PDB entry 2J8C | X-ray diffraction, 1.87 A resolution | chains L and M of the 3 polymer chains in the assembly

[Chain L]
Molecule: Reaction center protein L chain
Source organism: Rhodobacter sphaeroides
Reference sequence: P0C0Y8 (RCEL_RHOSH); residues 1-281 here = UniProt positions 1-281
Sequence (281 residues; each row starts with the number of its first residue):
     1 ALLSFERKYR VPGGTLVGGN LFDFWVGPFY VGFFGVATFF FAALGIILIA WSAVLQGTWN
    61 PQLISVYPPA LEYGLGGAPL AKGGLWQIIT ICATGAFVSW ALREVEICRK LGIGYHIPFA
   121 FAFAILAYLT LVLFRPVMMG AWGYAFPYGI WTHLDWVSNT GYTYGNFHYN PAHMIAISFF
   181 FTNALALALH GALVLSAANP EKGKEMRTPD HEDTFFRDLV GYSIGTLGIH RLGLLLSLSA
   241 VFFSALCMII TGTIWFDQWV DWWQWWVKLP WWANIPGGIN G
Metal / ion sites: bacteriochlorophyll a Mg site 1 near His153 (its only coordinating residue here); bacteriochlorophyll a Mg site 2 near His173 (its only coordinating residue here); Fe ion: His190, His230 (shared with His219(M), Glu234(M), His266(M) of chain M)
Ligand contacts:
  - bacteriochlorophyll a (BCL), molecule 1: Ile46, Ile49, Tyr128, Leu131, Phe146, Ile150, Trp151, His153, Leu154, Trp156, Val157
  - bacteriochlorophyll a (BCL), molecule 2: Phe97, Phe121, Ala124, Ile125, Ala127, Tyr128, Leu131, Trp156, Val157, Ser158, Thr160, Gly161, Tyr162, Asn166, Phe167, His168, His173, Ala176, Ile177, Phe180, Phe181, Val241, Ser244, Ala245, Cys247, Met248
  - bacteriochlorophyll a (BCL), molecule 3: Val157, Tyr162, His168, Phe181
  - bacteriochlorophyll a (BCL), molecule 4: His168, His173, Met174, Ile177, Ser178, Phe181, Thr182, Leu185
  - bacteriopheophytin a (BPH), molecule 1: Thr38, Phe41, Ala42, Gly45, Ile49, Ile89, Cys92, Ala93, Ala96, Phe97, Trp100, Glu104, Ile117, Ala120, Phe121, Phe123, Ala124, Tyr128, Phe146, Tyr148, Gly149, Ile150, His153, Phe180, Ser237, Leu238, Val241
  - bacteriopheophytin a (BPH), molecule 2: Phe181, Ala184, Leu185, Ala188, Leu189, Phe216, Leu219, Val220
  - glucosyl-galactosyl diacyl-glycerol (GGD; nonadec-10-enoic acid 2-[3,4-dihydroxy-6-hydroxymethyl-5-(3,4,5-trihydroxy-6-hydroxymethyl-tetrahydro-pyran-2-yloxy)-tetrahydro-pyran-2-yloxy] -1-octadec-9-enoyloxymethyl-ethyl ester): Ala1, Val26, Gly27, Pro28, Phe29
  - heptane-1,2,3-triol (HTO), molecule 1: Phe41, Leu44, Ile88, Ile91, Cys92
  - heptane-1,2,3-triol (HTO), molecule 2: Trp86, Gln87, Thr90, Ile91, Thr94, Leu133, Trp142
  - 1,2-diacyl-sn-glycero-3-phosphocholine (PC1): Val220, Gly221, Tyr222
  - ubiquinone-10 (U10), molecule 1: Val26, Phe29, Tyr30, Val31, Gly35, Thr38, Trp100, Arg103
  - ubiquinone-10 (U10), molecule 2: Thr182, Leu185, Ala186, Leu189, His190, Leu193, Val194, Glu212, Asp213, Phe216, Val220, Tyr222, Ser223, Ile224, Gly225, Thr226, Ile229, Leu232

[Chain M]
Molecule: Reaction center protein M chain
Source organism: Rhodobacter sphaeroides
Reference sequence: P0C0Y9 (RCEM_RHOSH); residue numbers follow UniProt; this construct covers 1-307
Sequence (307 residues; row label = number of the first residue in the row):
     1 AEYQNIFSQV QVRGPADLGM TEDVNLANRS GVGPFSTLLG WFGNAQLGPI YLGSLGVLSL
    61 FSGLMWFFTI GIWFWYQAGW NPAVFLRDLF FFSLEPPAPE YGLSFAAPLK EGGLWLIASF
   121 FMFVAVWSWW GRTYLRAQAL GMGKHTAWAF LSAIWLWMVL GFIRPILMGS WSEAVPYGIF
   181 SHLDWTNNFS LVHGNLFYNP FHGLSIAFLY GSALLFAMHG ATILAVSRFG GERELEQIAD
   241 RGTAAERAAL FWRWTMGFNA TMEGIHRWAI WMAVLVTLTG GIGILLSGTV VDNWYVWGQN
   301 HGMAPLN
Unresolved in the structure: 304-307
Metal / ion sites: bacteriochlorophyll a Mg site 1 near His182 (its only coordinating residue here); bacteriochlorophyll a Mg site 2 near His202 (its only coordinating residue here); Fe ion: His219, Glu234, His266 (shared with His190(L), His230(L) of chain L)
Ligand contacts:
  - bacteriochlorophyll a (BCL), molecule 1: Trp66, Phe67, Leu89, Met122, Trp157, Leu160, Val175, Ile179, His182, Leu183, Trp185, Thr186
  - bacteriochlorophyll a (BCL), molecule 2: Trp66, Met122, Val126, Phe150, Ala153, Ile154, Leu156, Trp157, Leu160, Trp185, Thr186, Asn187, Phe189, Ser190, Asn195, Leu196, Phe197, His202, Ser205, Ile206, Leu209, Tyr210, Val276, Thr277, Gly280, Gly281, Ile284
  - bacteriochlorophyll a (BCL), molecule 3: Thr186, Phe197, Leu209, Tyr210
  - bacteriochlorophyll a (BCL), molecule 4: Phe197, Gly203, Ile206, Ala207, Tyr210, Gly211, Leu214
  - bacteriopheophytin a (BPH), molecule 1: Ser59, Leu60, Gly63, Leu64, Trp66, Phe67, Ala125, Val126, Trp129, Thr133, Thr146, Ala149, Phe150, Ala153, Ala273, Val274, Thr277
  - bacteriopheophytin a (BPH), molecule 2: Tyr210, Ala213, Leu214, Ala217, Met218, Trp252, Thr255, Met256
  - glucosyl-galactosyl diacyl-glycerol (GGD; nonadec-10-enoic acid 2-[3,4-dihydroxy-6-hydroxymethyl-5-(3,4,5-trihydroxy-6-hydroxymethyl-tetrahydro-pyran-2-yloxy)-tetrahydro-pyran-2-yloxy] -1-octadec-9-enoyloxymethyl-ethyl ester): Arg253, Met256, Gly257, Phe258, Trp268
  - 1,2-diacyl-sn-glycero-3-phosphocholine (PC1): Arg29, Ser30, Gly31, Val32, Gly33, Leu47, Gly48, Ile50, Leu52, Trp129
  - spheroidene (SPO): Trp66, Phe67, Phe68, Ile70, Gly71, Phe74, Trp75, Phe85, Leu89, Phe105, Trp115, Leu116, Ser119, Phe120, Met122, Phe123, Trp157, Met158, Leu160, Gly161, Phe162, Trp171, Val175, Pro176, Tyr177, Gly178, Ile179, His182
  - ubiquinone-10 (U10): Leu214, Leu215, Met218, His219, Thr222, Ile223, Ala245, Ala248, Ala249, Trp252, Met256, Phe258, Asn259, Ala260, Thr261, Met262, Ile265, Trp268, Met272

[Chain L / chain M interface]
Residue-residue contacts (218; chain L residue first):
  Leu3(L) - Leu250(M)  hydrophobic
  Leu3(L) - Arg253(M)
  Leu3(L) - Asn259(M)
  Phe5(L) - Arg241(M)
  Phe5(L) - Glu246(M)
  Phe5(L) - Leu250(M)  hydrophobic
  Glu6(L) - Leu250(M)
  Glu6(L) - Arg253(M)  salt bridge
  Glu6(L) - Trp254(M)  hydrogen bond
  Lys8(L) - Glu246(M)  salt bridge
  Tyr9(L) - Thr243(M)  hydrogen bond
  Tyr9(L) - Glu246(M)  hydrogen bond
  Tyr9(L) - Arg247(M)
  Tyr9(L) - Leu250(M)  hydrophobic
  Tyr9(L) - Trp254(M)
  Arg10(L) - Trp254(M)
  Trp25(L) - Trp254(M)
  Pro28(L) - Arg253(M)
  Pro28(L) - Trp254(M)
  Pro28(L) - Gly257(M)
  Phe29(L) - Trp254(M)
  Phe29(L) - Thr255(M)
  Phe29(L) - Met256(M)
  Phe29(L) - Gly257(M)
  Tyr30(L) - Trp254(M)  hydrogen bond (backbone-backbone)
  Trp100(L) - Thr255(M)
  Arg103(L) - Trp254(M)  hydrogen bond (side chain-backbone)
  Arg103(L) - Thr255(M)  hydrogen bond (side chain-backbone)
  Glu104(L) - Phe251(M)
  Glu104(L) - Thr255(M)
  Ile107(L) - Phe251(M)  hydrophobic
  Ile107(L) - Trp254(M)  hydrophobic
  Ile107(L) - Thr255(M)
  Cys108(L) - Phe251(M)  hydrophobic
  Lys110(L) - Trp254(M)
  Leu111(L) - Arg247(M)  hydrogen bond (backbone-side chain)
  Leu111(L) - Leu250(M)
  Leu111(L) - Phe251(M)
  Leu111(L) - Trp254(M)  hydrophobic
  Gly112(L) - Arg228(M)  hydrogen bond (backbone-side chain)
  Gly112(L) - Phe229(M)
  Ile113(L) - Ala225(M)
  Ile113(L) - Val226(M)  hydrophobic
  Ile113(L) - Arg228(M)
  Ile113(L) - Phe229(M)  hydrophobic
  Ile113(L) - Arg247(M)
  Ile113(L) - Phe251(M)  hydrophobic
  Gly114(L) - Ala225(M)  hydrogen bond (backbone-backbone)
  Gly114(L) - Arg228(M)
  His116(L) - Gln4(M)  hydrogen bond (side chain-backbone)
  His116(L) - Ala221(M)
  His116(L) - Leu224(M)
  His116(L) - Ala225(M)
  Ile117(L) - Ala221(M)  hydrophobic
  Ile117(L) - Thr222(M)
  Ile117(L) - Phe251(M)  hydrophobic
  Ile117(L) - Trp252(M)  hydrophobic
  Trp151(L) - Phe197(M)
  Leu154(L) - Phe197(M)
  Val157(L) - Phe197(M)  hydrophobic
  Ser158(L) - Phe197(M)
  Tyr162(L) - Asn187(M)  hydrogen bond
  Tyr162(L) - Leu191(M)
  Asn166(L) - Leu183(M)
  Asn166(L) - Asn187(M)
  His168(L) - Leu183(M)  hydrogen bond (side chain-backbone)
  His168(L) - Thr186(M)
  His168(L) - Asn187(M)
  Tyr169(L) - Phe180(M)
  Tyr169(L) - Asp184(M)  hydrogen bond
  Met174(L) - Phe180(M)  hydrophobic
  Met174(L) - Leu183(M)  hydrophobic
  Phe180(L) - Leu209(M)
  Phe180(L) - Ala213(M)  hydrophobic
  Phe181(L) - Leu209(M)  hydrophobic
  Asn183(L) - Ser212(M)
  Asn183(L) - Ala213(M)  hydrogen bond (side chain-backbone)
  Asn183(L) - Phe216(M)
  Ala184(L) - Ala273(M)
  Ala186(L) - Phe216(M)
  Leu187(L) - Ser212(M)
  Leu187(L) - Phe216(M)
  Leu187(L) - Ala269(M)  hydrophobic
  Ala188(L) - Ala273(M)
  His190(L) - His219(M)  hydrogen bond
  His190(L) - Glu234(M)  salt bridge
  His190(L) - His266(M)  hydrogen bond
  Gly191(L) - His266(M)
  Ala192(L) - His145(M)
  Ala192(L) - Thr146(M)
  Ala192(L) - Ile270(M)  hydrophobic
  Val194(L) - Glu234(M)
  Val194(L) - Leu235(M)
  Val194(L) - His266(M)
  Leu195(L) - His145(M)
  Leu195(L) - Glu263(M)
  Leu195(L) - His266(M)
  Leu195(L) - Arg267(M)
  Leu195(L) - Ile270(M)  hydrophobic
  Ser196(L) - Met142(M)
  Ser196(L) - Gly143(M)  hydrogen bond (backbone-backbone)
  Ser196(L) - His145(M)  hydrogen bond (backbone-side chain)
  Ala197(L) - Leu235(M)  hydrophobic
  Ala198(L) - Leu235(M)
  Asn199(L) - Gly143(M)
  Asn199(L) - His145(M)
  Asn199(L) - Glu263(M)  hydrogen bond
  Asn199(L) - Arg267(M)  hydrogen bond
  Pro200(L) - Gly141(M)
  Pro200(L) - Gly143(M)
  Glu201(L) - Gln138(M)
  Glu201(L) - Gly141(M)  hydrogen bond (backbone-backbone)
  Glu201(L) - Met142(M)
  Glu201(L) - Lys144(M)  salt bridge
  Lys204(L) - Gly141(M)
  Met206(L) - Leu235(M)
  Arg207(L) - Glu22(M)  salt bridge
  Arg207(L) - Leu140(M)  hydrogen bond (side chain-backbone)
  Arg207(L) - Gly141(M)
  Arg207(L) - Met142(M)
  Arg207(L) - Leu235(M)
  Thr208(L) - Leu235(M)
  Pro209(L) - Leu235(M)
  Asp210(L) - Met20(M)
  His211(L) - Met20(M)
  His211(L) - Glu22(M)  salt bridge
  His211(L) - Met142(M)
  Glu212(L) - Leu235(M)
  Asp213(L) - Asn44(M)
  Thr214(L) - Gly19(M)
  Thr214(L) - Met20(M)  hydrogen bond (side chain-backbone)
  Thr214(L) - Arg29(M)
  Thr214(L) - Leu140(M)
  Phe215(L) - Thr133(M)
  Phe215(L) - Arg136(M)
  Phe215(L) - Ala137(M)
  Phe215(L) - Leu140(M)  hydrophobic
  Phe215(L) - Thr146(M)
  Arg217(L) - Asp17(M)
  Arg217(L) - Asn44(M)
  Arg217(L) - Gln46(M)
  Arg217(L) - Gly48(M)
  Arg217(L) - Pro49(M)
  Arg217(L) - Ile50(M)
  Asp218(L) - Arg29(M)  salt bridge
  Asp218(L) - Ile50(M)
  Asp218(L) - Tyr51(M)  hydrogen bond (backbone-backbone)
  Asp218(L) - Arg132(M)  hydrogen bond (backbone-side chain)
  Asp218(L) - Leu140(M)
  Leu219(L) - Trp129(M)
  Leu219(L) - Arg132(M)  hydrogen bond (backbone-side chain)
  Leu219(L) - Thr133(M)
  Val220(L) - Ile50(M)
  Gly221(L) - Leu47(M)
  Gly221(L) - Gly48(M)  hydrogen bond (backbone-backbone)
  Gly221(L) - Pro49(M)
  Gly221(L) - Ile50(M)
  Tyr222(L) - Leu39(M)
  Tyr222(L) - Gly43(M)
  Tyr222(L) - Asn44(M)  hydrogen bond (side chain-backbone)
  Tyr222(L) - Gln46(M)
  Tyr222(L) - Leu47(M)  hydrophobic
  Ser223(L) - Asn44(M)  hydrogen bond (backbone-side chain)
  Ile224(L) - Gly43(M)
  Ile224(L) - Asn44(M)  hydrogen bond (backbone-backbone)
  Gly225(L) - Asn44(M)
  Thr226(L) - Glu232(M)
  Leu227(L) - Asn5(M)
  Leu227(L) - Leu224(M)  hydrophobic
  Leu227(L) - Glu232(M)
  Gly228(L) - Phe42(M)
  Ile229(L) - Phe216(M)
  His230(L) - His219(M)  hydrogen bond
  His230(L) - Gly220(M)
  His230(L) - Ile223(M)
  His230(L) - Glu234(M)  salt bridge
  Arg231(L) - Tyr3(M)
  Arg231(L) - Asn5(M)  hydrogen bond (side chain-backbone)
  Arg231(L) - Ile6(M)  hydrogen bond (side chain-backbone)
  Arg231(L) - Phe7(M)
  Arg231(L) - Ser8(M)  hydrogen bond
  Arg231(L) - Trp41(M)
  Arg231(L) - Phe42(M)  hydrogen bond (side chain-backbone)
  Arg231(L) - Leu224(M)
  Leu232(L) - Phe42(M)
  Gly233(L) - Phe216(M)
  Leu234(L) - Ala217(M)
  Leu234(L) - Leu224(M)  hydrophobic
  Leu235(L) - Phe42(M)  hydrophobic
  Ser237(L) - Ala213(M)  hydrogen bond (side chain-backbone)
  Ser237(L) - Phe216(M)
  Ser237(L) - Ala217(M)  hydrogen bond (side chain-backbone)
  Trp263(L) - Phe180(M)  hydrophobic
  Trp266(L) - Leu86(M)  hydrogen bond (side chain-backbone)
  Trp266(L) - Arg87(M)  hydrogen bond (side chain-backbone)
  Val267(L) - Arg87(M)
  Val267(L) - Phe91(M)  hydrophobic
  Trp272(L) - Ala83(M)
  Trp272(L) - Leu86(M)  hydrophobic
  Trp272(L) - Arg87(M)  hydrogen bond (backbone-side chain)
  Ala273(L) - Arg87(M)
  Ile275(L) - Asn81(M)
  Ile275(L) - Ala83(M)  hydrophobic
  Ile275(L) - Val84(M)  hydrophobic
  Ile275(L) - Arg87(M)  hydrogen bond (backbone-side chain)
  Pro276(L) - Val84(M)
  Gly277(L) - Val84(M)
  Gly277(L) - Arg87(M)  hydrogen bond (backbone-side chain)
  Gly278(L) - Gln77(M)  hydrogen bond (backbone-backbone)
  Gly278(L) - Val84(M)
  Gly278(L) - Asp88(M)
  Ile279(L) - Asp88(M)  hydrogen bond (backbone-side chain)
  Ile279(L) - Phe91(M)  hydrophobic
  Ile279(L) - Phe92(M)  hydrophobic
  Asn280(L) - Arg87(M)
  Asn280(L) - Asp88(M)  hydrogen bond (backbone-side chain)
  Asn280(L) - Phe91(M)
  Gly281(L) - Arg87(M)
Interface residues without a listed pair, chain L (96 interface residues in all): Ala120, Asp155, Leu189, Leu193
Interface residues without a listed pair, chain M (100 interface residues in all): Val24, Ala78, Phe90, Ala149, Asn195, Tyr198, Leu215, Met218, Ile238, Ala239, Ala249, Met272

[Overview]
96 residues of chain L face 100 of chain M across their interface, with 45 hydrogen bonds and 8 salt bridges.
Polar pairs include Glu6(L)-Arg253(M), Lys8(L)-Glu246(M) and His190(L)-Glu234(M).
Here chain L is Reaction center protein L chain and chain M is Reaction center protein M chain, both from
Rhodobacter sphaeroides. Entry 2J8C (X-ray high resolution structure of the photosynthetic reaction center
from Rb. sphaeroides at pH 8 in ...) was determined by X-ray diffraction (same publication as 2J8D, 2UWS,
2UWT, 2UWU, 2UWV, 2UWW and 7 further entries).
